5Z5F - chain A; structure by X-ray diffraction, 2.10 A resolution.

== Chain A ==
Name: Beta-xylosidase
Organism: Geobacillus thermoleovorans
Notes: EC 3.2.1.37
UniProt: Q2I2N4 (Q2I2N4_GEOTH); numbering as in UniProt (aligned over 1-511)
Chain sequence (543 residues; numbered 1 to 543; the number before each row is that of its first residue):
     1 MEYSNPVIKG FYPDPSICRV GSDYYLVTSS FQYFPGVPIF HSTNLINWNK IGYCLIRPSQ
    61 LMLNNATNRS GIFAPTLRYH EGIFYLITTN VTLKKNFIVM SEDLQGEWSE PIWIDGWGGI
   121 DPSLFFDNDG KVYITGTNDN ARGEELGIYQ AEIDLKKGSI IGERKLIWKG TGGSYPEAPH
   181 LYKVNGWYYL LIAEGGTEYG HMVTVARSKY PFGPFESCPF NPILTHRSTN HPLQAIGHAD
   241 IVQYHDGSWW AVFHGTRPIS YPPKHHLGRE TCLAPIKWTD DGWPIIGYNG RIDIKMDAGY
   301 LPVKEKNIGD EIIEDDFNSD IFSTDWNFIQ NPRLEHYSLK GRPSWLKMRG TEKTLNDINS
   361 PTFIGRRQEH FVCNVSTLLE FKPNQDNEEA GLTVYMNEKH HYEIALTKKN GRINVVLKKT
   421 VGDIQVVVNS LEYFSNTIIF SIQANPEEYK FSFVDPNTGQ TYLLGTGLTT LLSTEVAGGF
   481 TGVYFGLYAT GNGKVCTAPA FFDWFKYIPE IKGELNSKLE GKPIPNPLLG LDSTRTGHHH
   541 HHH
Not modelled in the structure: 305-310, 511-543
Sequence notes: expression tag (512-543)
Ion coordination: Ca2+: Asp-316, Ser-344, Asp-503
Ligand contacts: beta-L-arabinofuranose (FUB): Asp-14, Ser-29, Phe-31, Phe-73, Ala-74, Ile-120, Asp-121, Glu-177, Ala-178, Thr-197, His-238, His-254, Arg-269, Phe-480
From the paper describing this entry:
  - binding site for beta-L-arabinofuranose: Asp-14, Phe-31, Phe-73, Ala-74, Ile-120, Asp-121, Glu-177, Thr-197, His-238, Arg-269
  - catalytic residues: Asp-14, Asp-121, Glu-177 (by similarity / conservation)

== Overview ==
Chain A binds beta-L-arabinofuranose. The Ca2+ site is built by Asp-316, Ser-344 and Asp-503. From the paper:
catalytic residues Asp-14, Asp-121 and Glu-177; a binding site for beta-L-arabinofuranose at Asp-14, Phe-31
and Phe-73 among others.
Chain A is Beta-xylosidase (Geobacillus thermoleovorans); the structure, Crystal structure of a thermostable
glycoside hydrolase family 43 {beta}-1,4-xylosidase from Geobacillus thermoleovorans IT-08 in complex ..., was
determined by X-ray diffraction together with 5Z5D and 5Z5I from the same study.
